PDB entry 8BIT | X-ray diffraction, 3.10 A resolution | chains B and A

# Chain B (and A)
Protein: 4-hydroxybutyrate--CoA ligase 1
Organism: Metallosphaera sedula DSM 5348
Notes: EC 6.2.1.40, 6.2.1.1, 6.2.1.2, 6.2.1.17; chain A of this document is another copy of the same molecule, construct and numbering; everything in this record applies to it too
Reference sequence: A4YDT1 (HBCL1_METS5); residues 8-570 here correspond to UniProt positions 2-564 (UniProt number = residue number - 6)
Chain sequence (570 residues; row label = number of the first residue in the row):
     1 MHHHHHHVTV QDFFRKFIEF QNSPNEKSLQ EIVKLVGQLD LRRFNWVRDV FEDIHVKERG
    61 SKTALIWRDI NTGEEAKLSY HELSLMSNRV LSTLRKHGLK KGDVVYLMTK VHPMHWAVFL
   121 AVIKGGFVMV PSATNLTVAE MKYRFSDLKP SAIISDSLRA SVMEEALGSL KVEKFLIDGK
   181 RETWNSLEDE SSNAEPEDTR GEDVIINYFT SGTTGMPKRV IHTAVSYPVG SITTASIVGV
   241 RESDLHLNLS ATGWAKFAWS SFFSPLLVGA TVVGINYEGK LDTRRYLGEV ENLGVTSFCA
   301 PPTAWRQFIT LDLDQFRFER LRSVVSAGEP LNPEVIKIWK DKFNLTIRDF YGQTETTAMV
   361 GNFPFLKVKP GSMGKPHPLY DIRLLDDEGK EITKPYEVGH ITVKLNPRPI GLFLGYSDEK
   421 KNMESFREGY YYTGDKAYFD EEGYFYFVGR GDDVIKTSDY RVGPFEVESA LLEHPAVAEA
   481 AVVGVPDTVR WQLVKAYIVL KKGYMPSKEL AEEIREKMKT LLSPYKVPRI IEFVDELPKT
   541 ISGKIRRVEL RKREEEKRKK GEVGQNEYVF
Unresolved in the structure: 1-7, 570
Sequence notes: initiating methionine (1); expression tag (2-7)
Residues lining bound ligands:
  - 6R9 ([[(2R,3S,4R,5R)-5-(6-aminopurin-9-yl)-3,4-bis(oxidanyl)oxolan-2-yl]methoxy-oxidanyl-phosphoryl] ethanoate): A255, K256, W259, A327, G328, E329, P330, D349, F350, Y351, G352, Q353, T354, E355, M373, D435, F447, R450, K456, D459, R461
  - coenzyme A (COA): T134, N135, L249, S250, A251, W254, A255, K256, Y277, G279, K280, L281, P301, T303, A304, Q307, S458, D459, Y460, R490, P524
Curated features (UniProtKB/Swiss-Prot):
  - binding site (ATP): T210 to K218, D349 to T354, D435, R450, K544
  - binding site (substrate): T354, R461
  - binding site (CoA): S458 to Y460, R490, K519, V527 to R529
From the paper describing this entry:
  - binding site for coenzyme A: W254, R490
  - binding site for 6R9: K456
  - specificity-determining residues: W259
  - mutagenesis - W259G: abolished catalytic activity on gamma-butyrolactam
  - mutagenesis - V238T, F350Y: decreased catalytic activity on 4-aminobutyric acid
  - mutagenesis - V238T (11% yield), V238T/W259G/F350V, W259G (13% yield): increased catalytic activity on delta-valerolactam
  - mutagenesis - V238T/W259G, W259G (30% yield): increased catalytic activity on 6-aminohexanoic acid
  - mutagenesis - V238T, F350Y: increased catalytic activity on substrate 3
  - mutagenesis - V238T/W259G (100-fold), W259G (100-fold): increased catalytic activity on ATP
  - mutagenesis - W259G: increased catalytic activity on substrates 6-9
  - mutagenesis - V238T/W259G, W259G/F350Y: unchanged catalytic activity
  - mutagenesis - W259G/F350Y: decreased catalytic activity on 6-aminohexanoic acid
  - mutagenesis - W259G: decreased catalytic activity on pentanoic acid (C5)

# Chain B / chain A interface
Contacting residue pairs (4; chain B residue first):
  K390(B) - S542(A)
  I541(B) - I221(A)  hydrophobic
  I541(B) - L414(A)  hydrophobic
  S542(B) - S417(A)  hydrogen bond (side chain-backbone)
Other interface residues (no listed pair), chain B (4 interface residues in all): T540
Other interface residues (no listed pair), chain A (7 interface residues in all): G415, Y416, E419

# In short
The interface between chain B and chain A involves 4 residues on one side and 7 on the other; the contacts
include 1 hydrogen bond. The hydrogen-bonded pair is S542(B)-S417(A). The paper reports a binding site for
coenzyme A at W254(B) and R490(B); V238T, V238T/W259G/F350V and W259G of chain B increase catalytic activity
on delta-valerolactam; 6 substitutions were tested in all.
Both chains are 4-hydroxybutyrate--CoA ligase 1 (Metallosphaera sedula DSM 5348). Entry 8BIT (Crystal
structure of acyl-CoA synthetase from Metallosphaera sedula in complex with Coenzyme A and acetyl-AMP) was
determined by X-ray diffraction (same publication as 8BIQ).
